2PCP - chains A and B; structure by X-ray diffraction, 2.20 A resolution.

# Chain A
Protein: Immunoglobulin
Source organism: Mus musculus
Notes: fragment: fab
Amino-acid sequence (216 residues; each row starts with the number of its first residue; a row labelled like 27A-27E holds insertion residues (27A, then the next letters in order)):
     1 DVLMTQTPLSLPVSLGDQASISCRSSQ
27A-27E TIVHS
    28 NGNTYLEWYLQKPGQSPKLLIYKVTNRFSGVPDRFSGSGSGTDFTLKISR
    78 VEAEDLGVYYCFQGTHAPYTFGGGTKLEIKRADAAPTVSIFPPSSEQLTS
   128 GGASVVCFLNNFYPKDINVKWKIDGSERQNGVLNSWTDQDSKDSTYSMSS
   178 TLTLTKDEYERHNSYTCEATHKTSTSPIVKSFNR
Differences from the reference sequence: conflict Thr27A (Ser28 in PC4203), Ser27E (Thr32 in PC4203), Thr52 (Ser57 in PC4203), Thr92 (Ser97 in PC4203), Ala94 (Val99 in PC4203), Tyr96 (Arg101 in PC4203)
Cystine bridges: Cys23-Cys88, Cys134-Cys194
Small-molecule neighbours: 1-(phenyl-1-cyclohexyl)piperidine (1PC): His27D, Tyr32, Phe89, Gly91, Tyr96
What the authors report for this chain:
  - binding site for 1-(phenyl-1-cyclohexyl)piperidine: Tyr32, Glu34, Phe89, Gly91, Thr92, Tyr96
  - contacts within the chain: Asn28-Tyr32 (hydrogen bond), Asn30-Tyr32

# Chain B
Protein: Immunoglobulin
Source organism: Mus musculus
Notes: fragment: fab
Amino-acid sequence (215 residues; each row starts with the number of its first residue; note: 15 numbers in that range are skipped by the numbering (no residue carries them; nothing is unmodelled there); a row labelled like 82A-82C holds insertion residues (82A, then the next letters in order)):
     1 EVQLQQSGPELVKPGASVKMSCKASGYTFTDYYIHWNKQSHGKSLEWIGY
    51 IY
   52A P
    53 NNGGNGYNHKFKGKATLTVDKSSSTAYMDV
82A-82C RTL
    83 TSEDSAVYYCGRSTWDDFDYWGQGTTLTVSSAKTTPPSVYPLAPGSAAQT
   133 N
   136 SMVTLGCLVKGYFPEPVTL
   156 TW
   162 NSGSLSSG
   171 VHTFPAVLQS
   183 DLYTLSSSVTVTSS
   198 PRP
   202 SETVT
   208 CNVAHPASSTKVDKKI
   226 V
Cystine bridges: Cys22-Cys92, Cys142-Cys208
Small-molecule neighbours: 1-(phenyl-1-cyclohexyl)piperidine (1PC): Tyr33, His35, Tyr50, Ser95, Thr96, Trp97, Asp98, Asp99, Phe100
What the authors report for this chain:
  - binding site for 1-(phenyl-1-cyclohexyl)piperidine: Tyr33, His35, Tyr50, Ser95, Thr96, Trp97, Asp98, Asp99, Phe100
  - contacts within the chain: Tyr33-Tyr52 (pi stacking)

# How chain A and chain B interact
Pairs across the interface (67; chain A residue first):
  Tyr32(A) with Asp98(B), hydrogen bond
  Glu34(A) with Asp99(B); Phe100(B), hydrogen bond (side chain-backbone)
  Tyr36(A) with Phe100(B); Trp103(B), hydrophobic
  Gln38(A) with Gln39(B), hydrogen bond; Tyr91(B), hydrogen bond
  Gln42(A) with Tyr91(B)
  Ser43(A) with Tyr91(B); Gly104(B); Gln105(B)
  Pro44(A) with Trp103(B)
  Leu46(A) with Phe100(B)
  Tyr49(A) with Asp99(B)
  Lys50(A) with Asp99(B), salt bridge
  Phe55(A) with Tyr102(B), hydrophobic
  Tyr87(A) with Lys43(B), hydrogen bond (side chain-backbone)
  Phe89(A) with Phe100(B), hydrophobic
  Pro95(A) with Asn60(B); His61(B)
  Tyr96(A) with Trp47(B)
  Phe98(A) with Asn37(B); Leu45(B), hydrophobic; Glu46(B); Trp103(B), hydrophobic
  Ser116(A) with Ala129(B); Thr139(B)
  Ile117(A) with Ser128(B); Ala129(B)
  Phe118(A) with Leu124(B), hydrophobic; Thr139(B)
  Pro119(A) with Pro126(B)
  Ser121(A) with Tyr122(B); Pro123(B)
  Glu123(A) with Tyr122(B); Pro123(B); Ile223(B)
  Gln124(A) with Tyr122(B); Lys145(B), hydrogen bond
  Ser131(A) with Leu143(B); Lys145(B), hydrogen bond
  Phe135(A) with Gly141(B); Phe174(B), hydrophobic; Ser188(B); Ser189(B); Ser190(B)
  Asn137(A) with His172(B); Phe174(B)
  Asn138(A) with His172(B)
  Leu160(A) with Val177(B), hydrophobic; Gln179(B)
  Asn161(A) with Val177(B)
  Ser162(A) with Phe174(B); Pro175(B), hydrogen bond (side chain-backbone)
  Trp163(A) with Pro175(B)
  Thr164(A) with Thr173(B), hydrogen bond (side chain-backbone); Phe174(B)
  Ser174(A) with His172(B), hydrogen bond; Phe174(B)
  Met175(A) with Phe174(B)
  Ser176(A) with Phe174(B); Ser188(B), hydrogen bond
  Thr180(A) with Gln179(B)
  Lys207(A) with Ala129(B); Ala130(B)
  Ser208(A) with Ser128(B)
  Phe209(A) with Ser128(B)
Interface residues without a listed pair, chain A (43 interface residues in all): Lys45, Val115, Ser122, Val133
Interface residues without a listed pair, chain B (43 interface residues in all): Gly42, Asp101, Ala125, Leu140, Ala176, Thr192
The authors on this interface:
  - specific contacts: Tyr32(A)-Asp98(B), Glu34(A)-Asp99(B)

# In short
Chain A and chain B each contribute 43 residues to their interface; the contacts include 11 hydrogen bonds and
1 salt bridge. Polar pairs include Lys50(A)-Asp99(B), Tyr32(A)-Asp98(B) and Glu34(A)-Phe100(B). The authors
report contacts between Tyr32(A) and Asp98(B) and Glu34(A) and Asp99(B). The paper reports a binding site for
1-(phenyl-1-cyclohexyl)piperidine at Tyr32(A), Glu34(A) and Tyr33(B) among others; contacts within the chain
involving Tyr32(A), Asn28(A) and Tyr33(B) among others.
Here chain A is Immunoglobulin and chain B is Immunoglobulin, both from Mus musculus. Entry 2PCP (Antibody fab
complexed with phencyclidine) was determined by X-ray diffraction.
